Entry 8C2H (electron microscopy, 2.64 A resolution); this record covers chains D and H of the 8 polymer chains in the assembly.

[Chain D]
Name: Glutamate receptor 1 flip isoform
Source organism: Rattus norvegicus
UniProtKB: P19490 (GRIA1_RAT), isoform P19490-2; the construct has insertions or renumbered stretches relative to UniProt, so the offset changes along the chain: -25 to -7 = UniProt 1-19; 2-889 = UniProt 20-907
Chain sequence (915 residues; row label = number of the first residue in the row; numbers below 1 keep their minus sign (Met-25 is residue -25)):
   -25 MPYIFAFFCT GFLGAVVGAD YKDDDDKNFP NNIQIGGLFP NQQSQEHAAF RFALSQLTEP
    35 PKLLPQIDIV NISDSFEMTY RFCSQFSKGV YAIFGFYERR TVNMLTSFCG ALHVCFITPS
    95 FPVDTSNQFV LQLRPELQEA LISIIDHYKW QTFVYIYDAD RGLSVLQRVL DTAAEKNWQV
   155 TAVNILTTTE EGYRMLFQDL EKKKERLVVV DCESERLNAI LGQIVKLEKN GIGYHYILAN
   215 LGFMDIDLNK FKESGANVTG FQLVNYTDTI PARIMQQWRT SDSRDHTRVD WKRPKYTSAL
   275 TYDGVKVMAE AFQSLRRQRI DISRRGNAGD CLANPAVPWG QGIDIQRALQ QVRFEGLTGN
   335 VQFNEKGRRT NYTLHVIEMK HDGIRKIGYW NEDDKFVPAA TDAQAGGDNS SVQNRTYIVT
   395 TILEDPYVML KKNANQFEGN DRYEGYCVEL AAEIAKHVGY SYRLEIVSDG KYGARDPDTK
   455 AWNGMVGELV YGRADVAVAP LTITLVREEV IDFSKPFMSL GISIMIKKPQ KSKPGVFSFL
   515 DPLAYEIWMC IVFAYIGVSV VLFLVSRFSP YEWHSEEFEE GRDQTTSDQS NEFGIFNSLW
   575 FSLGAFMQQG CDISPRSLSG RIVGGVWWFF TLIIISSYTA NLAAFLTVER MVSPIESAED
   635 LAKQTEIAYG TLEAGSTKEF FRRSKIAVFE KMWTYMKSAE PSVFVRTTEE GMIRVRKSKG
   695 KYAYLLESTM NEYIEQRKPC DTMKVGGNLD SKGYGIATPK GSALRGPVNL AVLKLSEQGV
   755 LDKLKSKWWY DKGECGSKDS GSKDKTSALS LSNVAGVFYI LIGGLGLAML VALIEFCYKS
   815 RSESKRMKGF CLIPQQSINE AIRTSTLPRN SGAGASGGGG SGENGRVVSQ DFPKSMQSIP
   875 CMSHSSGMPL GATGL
Not modelled in the structure: -25 to 501, 544-564, 627-778, 816-889
Construct notes: insertion (-6 to 1)
Curated features (UniProtKB/Swiss-Prot):
  - motif: Ala886 to Leu889 (PDZ-binding)
  - binding site (L-glutamate): Pro474, Thr476, Arg481, Ser650, Thr651, Glu701
  - modified residue (Phosphoserine): Ser627, Ser692, Ser831, Ser845
  - lipidation (S-palmitoyl cysteine): Cys585, Cys811
  - glycosylation (N-linked (GlcNAc...) asparagine): Asn45, Asn231, Asn239, Asn345, Asn383, Asn388

[Chain H]
Name: Voltage-dependent calcium channel gamma-3 subunit
Source organism: Rattus norvegicus
UniProtKB: Q8VHX0 (CCG3_RAT); numbering as in UniProt (aligned over 2-315)
Chain sequence (314 residues; row label = number of the first residue in the row):
     2 RMCDRGIQML ITTVGAFAAF SLMTIAVGTD YWLYSRGVCR TKSTSDNETS RKNEEVMTHS
    62 GLWRTCCLEG AFRGVCKKID HFPEDADYEQ DTAEYLLRAV RASSVFPILS VTLLFFGGLC
   122 VAASEFHRSR HSVILSAGIF FVSAGLSNII GIIVYISANA GDPGQRDSKK SYSYGWSFYF
   182 GAFSFIIAEI VGVVAVHIYI EKHQQLRARS HSELLKKSTF ARLPPYRYRF RRRSSSRSTE
   242 PRSRDLSPIS KGFHTIPSTD ISMFTLSRDP SKLTMGTLLN SDRDHAFLQF HNSTPKEFKE
   302 SLHNNPANRR TTPV
Not modelled in the structure: 2-4, 42-55, 85-91, 162-171, 210-315
Cystine bridges: Cys40-Cys68, Cys67-Cys77
Curated features (UniProtKB/Swiss-Prot):
  - modified residue: Ser248 (Phosphoserine)

[Interface between chain D and chain H]
Contacting residue pairs (11):
  Lys507(D) - Glu95(H)  salt bridge
  Leu785(D) - Ile157(H)  hydrophobic
  Ser786(D) - Ser158(H)
  Ser786(D) - Ala161(H)
  Phe792(D) - Ile154(H)  hydrophobic
  Tyr793(D) - Ile154(H)  hydrophobic
  Tyr793(D) - Val155(H)
  Ile796(D) - Ile151(H)  hydrophobic
  Met803(D) - Ile140(H)  hydrophobic
  Met803(D) - Val143(H)  hydrophobic
  Met803(D) - Ser144(H)
Interface residues without a listed pair, chain D (10 interface residues in all): Ala789, Leu799, Leu807
Interface residues without a listed pair, chain H (13 interface residues in all): Leu98, Leu147, Ile150

[Overview]
Chain D and chain H form an interface of 10 and 13 residues respectively, with 1 salt bridge. The salt-bridged
pair is Lys507(D)-Glu95(H). From UniProt: 6 L-glutamate-binding residues on chain D.
Chain D is Glutamate receptor 1 flip isoform and chain H is Voltage-dependent calcium channel gamma-3 subunit,
both from Rattus norvegicus; the structure, Transmembrane domain of active state homomeric GluA1 AMPA receptor
in tandem with TARP gamma 3, was determined by electron microscopy (same publication as 8C1P, 8C1Q, 8C1R,
8C1S, 8C2I, 8P3Q and 9 further entries).
